1LHI - chain A; structure by X-ray diffraction, 1.80 A resolution.

== Chain A ==
Name: Human lysozyme
From: Homo sapiens
Notes: EC 3.2.1.17
UniProt: P61626 (LYSC_HUMAN); residues 1-130 here correspond to UniProt positions 19-148 (UniProt number = residue number + 18)
Sequence (130 residues; each row starts with the number of its first residue):
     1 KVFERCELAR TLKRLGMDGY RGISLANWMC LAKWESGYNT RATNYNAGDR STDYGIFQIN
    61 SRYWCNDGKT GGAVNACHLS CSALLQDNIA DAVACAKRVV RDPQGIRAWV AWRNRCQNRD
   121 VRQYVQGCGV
Cystine bridges: Cys6-Cys128, Cys30-Cys116, Cys65-Cys81, Cys77-Cys95
Construct notes: conflict Gly71 (Pro89 in P61626)
Curated features (UniProtKB/Swiss-Prot):
  - active site: Glu35, Asp53

== Summary ==
UniProt lists active-site residues Glu35 and Asp53.
Chain A is Human lysozyme (Homo sapiens); the structure, Role of proline residues in human lysozyme stability:
A scanning calorimetric study combined with X-ray structure ..., was determined by X-ray diffraction together
with 1LHH, 1LHJ, 1LHK and 1LHL from the same study.
